PDB entry 3ZZI | X-ray diffraction, 3.80 A resolution | chains A and D of the 4 polymer chains in the assembly

# Chain A (and D)
Molecule: Acetylglutamate kinase
Organism: Saccharomyces cerevisiae
Notes: EC 2.7.2.8; fragment: n-acetylglutamate kinase domain, residues 58-513; chain D of this document is another copy of the same molecule, construct and numbering; everything in this record applies to it too
UniProt: Q01217 (ARG56_YEAST); residues 58-513 here = UniProt positions 58-513
Sequence (464 residues; numbered 50 to 513; the number before each row is that of its first residue):
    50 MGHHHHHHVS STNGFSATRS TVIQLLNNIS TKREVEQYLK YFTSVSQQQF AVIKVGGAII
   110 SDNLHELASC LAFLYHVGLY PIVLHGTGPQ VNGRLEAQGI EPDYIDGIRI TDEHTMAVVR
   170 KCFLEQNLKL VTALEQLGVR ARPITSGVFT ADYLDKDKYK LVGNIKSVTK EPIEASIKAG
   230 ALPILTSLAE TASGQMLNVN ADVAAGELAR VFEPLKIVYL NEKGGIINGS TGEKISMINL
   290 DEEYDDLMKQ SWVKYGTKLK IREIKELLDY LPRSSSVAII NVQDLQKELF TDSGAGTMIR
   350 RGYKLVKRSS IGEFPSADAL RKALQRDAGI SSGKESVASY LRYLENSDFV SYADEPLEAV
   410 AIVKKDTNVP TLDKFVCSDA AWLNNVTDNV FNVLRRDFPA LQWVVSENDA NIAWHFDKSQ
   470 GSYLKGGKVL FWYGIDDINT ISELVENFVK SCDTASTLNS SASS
Disordered / not traced: 50-66, 503-513
Sequence notes: expression tag (50-57)
UniProt features mapped onto this chain:
  - modified residue: S359 (Phosphoserine)
What the authors report for this chain:
  - catalytic residues: K103, D251 (by similarity / conservation)

# Interface between chain A and chain D
Residue-residue contacts (48; chain A residue first):
  R68(A) with F91(D), hydrogen bond (side chain-backbone); S95(D); V126(D); G127(D); L128(D)
  V71(A) with L74(D), hydrophobic; F91(D), hydrophobic
  I72(A) with F91(D), hydrophobic
  L74(A) with V71(D), hydrophobic
  L75(A) with Y87(D), hydrophobic; L88(D), hydrophobic; F91(D), hydrophobic
  N76(A) with L88(D)
  I78(A) with V84(D), hydrophobic
  S79(A) with K81(D)
  K81(A) with S79(D)
  V84(A) with I78(D), hydrophobic
  Y87(A) with L75(D), hydrophobic
  L88(A) with L75(D), hydrophobic; N76(D)
  F91(A) with R68(D), hydrogen bond (backbone-side chain); V71(D), hydrophobic; I72(D), hydrophobic
  T92(A) with I72(D)
  S95(A) with R68(D), hydrogen bond
  V126(A) with R68(D)
  F465(A) with I461(D), hydrophobic; F465(D), hydrophobic; S471(D)
  Q469(A) with Y472(D), hydrogen bond; L473(D), hydrogen bond (backbone-backbone)
  G470(A) with S471(D)
  S471(A) with F465(D); G470(D); S471(D), hydrogen bond
  Y472(A) with Q469(D), hydrogen bond; D485(D); I490(D), hydrophobic
  L473(A) with Q469(D), hydrogen bond (backbone-backbone)
  I484(A) with Y472(D)
  D485(A) with Y472(D)
  I487(A) with S491(D); V494(D), hydrophobic; E495(D)
  I490(A) with Y472(D), hydrophobic
  S491(A) with I487(D)
  V494(A) with I487(D), hydrophobic
  E495(A) with I487(D)
Also at the interface, not in a pair above, chain A (36 interface residues in all): Y90, S93, G127, I461, S468, F480, W481
Also at the interface, not in a pair above, chain D (35 interface residues in all): T92, S468, V478, F480, I484

# In short
Chain A and chain D form an interface of 36 and 35 residues respectively; the contacts include 8 hydrogen
bonds. Polar contacts include R68(A)-F91(D), S95(A)-R68(D) and Q469(A)-Y472(D). The paper reports catalytic
residues K103(A) and D251(A).
Chain A and chain D are both Acetylglutamate kinase (Saccharomyces cerevisiae); the structure, Crystal
structure of a tetrameric acetylglutamate kinase from Saccharomyces cerevisiae, was determined by X-ray
diffraction together with 3ZZF, 3ZZG, 3ZZH and 4AB7 from the same study.
